PDB entry 8B1T | electron microscopy, 3.40 A resolution | chains B and X of the 5 polymer chains in the assembly

[Chain B]
Name: RecBCD enzyme subunit RecB
Organism: Escherichia coli
Notes: EC 3.1.11.5
Reference sequence: A0A024LB08 (A0A024LB08_ECOLX); residues 1-1180 here = UniProt positions 1-1180
Chain sequence (1180 residues; each row starts with the number of its first residue):
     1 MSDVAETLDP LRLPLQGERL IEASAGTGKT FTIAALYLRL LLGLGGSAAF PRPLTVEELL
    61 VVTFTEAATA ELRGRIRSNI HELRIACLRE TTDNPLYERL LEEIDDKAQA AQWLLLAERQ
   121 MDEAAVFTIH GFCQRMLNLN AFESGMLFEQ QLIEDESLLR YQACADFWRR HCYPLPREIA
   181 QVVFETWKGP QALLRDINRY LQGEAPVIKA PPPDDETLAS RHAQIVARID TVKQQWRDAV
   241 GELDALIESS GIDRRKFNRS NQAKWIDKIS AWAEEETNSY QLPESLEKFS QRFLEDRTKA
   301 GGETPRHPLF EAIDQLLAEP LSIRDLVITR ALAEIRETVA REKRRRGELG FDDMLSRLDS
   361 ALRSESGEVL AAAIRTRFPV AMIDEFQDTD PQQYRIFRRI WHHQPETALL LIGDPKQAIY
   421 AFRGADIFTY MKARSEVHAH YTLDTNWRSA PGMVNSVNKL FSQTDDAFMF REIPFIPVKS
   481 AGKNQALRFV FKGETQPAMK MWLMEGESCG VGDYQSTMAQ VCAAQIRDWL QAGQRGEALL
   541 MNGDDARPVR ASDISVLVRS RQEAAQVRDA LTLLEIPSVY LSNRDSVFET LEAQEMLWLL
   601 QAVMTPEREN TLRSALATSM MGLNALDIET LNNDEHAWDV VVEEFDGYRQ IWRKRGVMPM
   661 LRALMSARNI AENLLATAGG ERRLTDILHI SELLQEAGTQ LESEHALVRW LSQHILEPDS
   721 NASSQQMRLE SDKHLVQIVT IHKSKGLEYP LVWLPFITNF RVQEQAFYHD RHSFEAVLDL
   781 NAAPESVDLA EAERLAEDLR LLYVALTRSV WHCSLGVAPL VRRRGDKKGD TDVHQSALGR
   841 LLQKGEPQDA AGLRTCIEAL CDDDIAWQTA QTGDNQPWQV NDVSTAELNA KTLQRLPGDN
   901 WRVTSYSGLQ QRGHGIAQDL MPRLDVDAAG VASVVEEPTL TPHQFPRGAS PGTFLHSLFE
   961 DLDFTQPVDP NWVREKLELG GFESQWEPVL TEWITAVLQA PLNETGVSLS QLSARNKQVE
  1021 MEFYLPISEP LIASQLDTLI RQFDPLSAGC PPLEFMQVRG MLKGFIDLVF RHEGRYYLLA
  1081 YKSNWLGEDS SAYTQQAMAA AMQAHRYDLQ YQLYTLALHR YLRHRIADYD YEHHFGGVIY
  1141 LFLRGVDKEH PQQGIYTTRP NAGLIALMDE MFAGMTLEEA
Disordered / not traced: 1-4, 912-940, 1175-1180
Construct notes: engineered mutation Ala1080 (Asp in A0A024LB08)
Ion coordination: Mg2+: Thr30 (together with AMP-PNP)
Ligand contacts: AMP-PNP (ANP; phosphoaminophosphonic acid-adenylate ester): Ser24, Ala25, Gly26, Thr27, Gly28, Lys29, Thr30, Phe31, Glu385, Gln417, Trp447, Arg448, Lys483, Gly746, Glu748, Arg808
What the authors report for this chain:
  - mutagenesis - D1080A: abolished catalytic activity on DNA substrates (citing earlier work)

[Chain X]
Molecule: 70-nt DNA strand
Sequence (70 nucleotides; each row starts with the number of its first residue):
     1 TTTTTTTTTT TTTCTAATGC GAGCACTGCT ACAGCATTTC CCATGCTGTA GCAGTGCTCG
    61 CATTAGATTT
Disordered / not traced: 31-49

[How chain B and chain X interact]
Pairs across the interface (36; chain B residue first):
  Arg254(B) - DC26(X)  salt bridge to the phosphate
  Arg255(B) - DC26(X)  sugar contact
  Arg255(B) - DG56(X)  sugar contact
  Arg255(B) - DC57(X)  sugar contact
  Lys256(B) - DC57(X)  salt bridge to the phosphate
  Lys256(B) - DT58(X)  phosphate contact
  Asn258(B) - DA25(X)  hydrogen bond to the sugar
  Ser260(B) - DA25(X)  hydrogen bond to the phosphate
  Trp265(B) - DC59(X)  phosphate contact
  Lys288(B) - DC59(X)  salt bridge to the phosphate
  Arg297(B) - DT58(X)  salt bridge to the phosphate
  Tyr420(B) - DT70(X)  sugar contact
  Phe422(B) - DT69(X)  stacking on the base
  Arg423(B) - DT70(X)  hydrogen bond to the base
  Val511(B) - DG66(X)  phosphate contact
  Arg559(B) - DT68(X)  base contact
  Arg559(B) - DT69(X)  sugar contact
  Ser560(B) - DT68(X)  base contact
  Ser560(B) - DT69(X)  phosphate contact
  Arg561(B) - DT69(X)  salt bridge to the phosphate
  Gln562(B) - DT68(X)  hydrogen bond to the phosphate
  Ser582(B) - DT70(X)  phosphate contact
  Thr740(B) - DT70(X)  hydrogen bond to the phosphate
  His742(B) - DT69(X)  sugar contact
  Lys743(B) - DT70(X)  phosphate contact
  Arg761(B) - DA67(X)  salt bridge to the phosphate
  Arg761(B) - DT68(X)  salt bridge to the phosphate
  Arg822(B) - DA67(X)  salt bridge to the phosphate
  Arg823(B) - DT18(X)  salt bridge to the phosphate
  Arg824(B) - DA16(X)  hydrogen bond to the base
  Arg824(B) - DA17(X)  hydrogen bond to the sugar
  Arg824(B) - DT18(X)  sugar contact
  Arg824(B) - DT64(X)  base contact
  Arg824(B) - DA65(X)  hydrogen bond to the base
  Gly825(B) - DT18(X)  sugar contact
  Gly825(B) - DG19(X)  phosphate contact
Also at the interface, not in a pair above, chain B (31 interface residues in all): Arg259, Asn261, Lys264, Lys299, Gly512, Arg584
Also at the interface, not in a pair above, chain X (18 interface residues in all): DT27

[Summary]
31 residues of chain B and 18 residues of chain X are in contact; the contacts include 8 hydrogen bonds, 9
salt bridges and 1 aromatic stacking contact. Among the polar pairs are Arg423(B)-DT70(X), Arg824(B)-DA16(X)
and Arg824(B)-DA65(X). Bound to chain B: AMP-PNP. From the paper: D1080A of chain B abolishes catalytic
activity on DNA substrates.
Here chain B is RecBCD enzyme subunit RecB (Escherichia coli) and chain X is a 70-nt DNA strand. Entry 8B1T
(RecBCD-DNA in complex with the phage protein Abc2) was determined by electron microscopy together with 8B1R
and 8B1U from the same study.
